Entry 8EN8 (X-ray diffraction, 2.70 A resolution); this record covers chains C and E of the 5 polymer chains in the assembly.

[Chain C]
Name: Nucleoprotein NP4 epitope
UniProtKB: Q08041 (NCAP_I72A4); residues 1-9 here correspond to UniProt positions 418-426 (UniProt number = residue number + 417)
Amino-acid sequence (9 residues; numbered 1 to 9; the number before each row is that of its first residue):
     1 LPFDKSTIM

[Chain E]
Name: 3180 TCR beta chain
Organism: Homo sapiens
Amino-acid sequence (245 residues; each row starts with the number of its first residue; note: 10 numbers in that range are skipped by the numbering (no residue carries them; nothing is unmodelled there)):
     3 VVSQHPSRVI CKSGTSVKIE CRSLDFQ
    36 ATTMFWYRQF PKQSLMLMAT SNEG
    63 SKATYEQGVE KDKFLINHA
    83 SLTLSTLTVT SAHPEDSSFY ICSAGPTSGR TDTQYFGPGT RLTVLEDLKN VFPPEVAVFE
   143 PSEAEISHTQ KATLVCLATG FYPDHVELSW WVNGKEVHSG VCTDPQPLKE QPALNDSRYA
   203 LSSRLRVSAT FWQNPRNHFR CQVQFYGLSE NDEWTQDRAK PVTQIVSAEA WGRAD
Disulfides: Cys23-Cys104, Cys158-Cys223

[Chain C / chain E interface]
Residue-residue contacts (13; chain C residue first):
  Asp4(C) with Gly111(E); Arg112(E), salt bridge
  Lys5(C) with Thr109(E); Ser110(E); Arg112(E), hydrogen bond (side chain-backbone); Thr113(E), hydrogen bond (side chain-backbone); Asp114(E), salt bridge
  Ser6(C) with Thr109(E); Ser110(E), hydrogen bond (backbone-backbone)
  Thr7(C) with Pro108(E); Thr109(E), hydrogen bond
  Ile8(C) with Gln29(E); Thr37(E)

[Overview]
5 residues of chain C and 9 residues of chain E are in contact; the contacts include 4 hydrogen bonds and 2
salt bridges. Among the polar pairs are Asp4(C)-Arg112(E), Lys5(C)-Asp114(E) and Lys5(C)-Arg112(E).
Chain C is Nucleoprotein NP4 epitope and chain E is 3180 TCR beta chain (Homo sapiens); the structure,
Cross-reactive 3180 TCR recognition of HLA-B*35:01-NP4 epitope from 1972 influenza strain, was determined by
X-ray diffraction.
